Entry 5E8L (X-ray diffraction, 2.81 A resolution); this record covers chains A and B.

# Chain A
Protein: Heterodimeric geranylgeranyl pyrophosphate synthase large subunit 1, chloroplastic
Source organism: Arabidopsis thaliana
Notes: EC 2.5.1.-, 2.5.1.1, 2.5.1.29, 2.5.1.10
Reference sequence: P34802 (GGPP1_ARATH); residues 8-307 here correspond to UniProt positions 72-371 (UniProt number = residue number + 64)
Sequence (309 residues; numbered 7 to 315; the number before each row is that of its first residue):
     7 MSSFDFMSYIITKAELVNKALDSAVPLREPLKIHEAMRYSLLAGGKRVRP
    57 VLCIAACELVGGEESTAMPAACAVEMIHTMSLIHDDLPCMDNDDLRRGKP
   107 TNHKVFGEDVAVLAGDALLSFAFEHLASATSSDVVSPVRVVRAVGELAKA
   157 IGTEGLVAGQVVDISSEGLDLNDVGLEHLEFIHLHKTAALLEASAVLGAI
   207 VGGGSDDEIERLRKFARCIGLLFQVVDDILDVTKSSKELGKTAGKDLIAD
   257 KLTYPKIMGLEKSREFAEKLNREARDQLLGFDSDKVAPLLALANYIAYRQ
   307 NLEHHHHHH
Unresolved in the structure: 7-8, 172-179, 241-252, 307-315
Construct notes: expression tag (7, 308-315)
UniProt features mapped onto this chain:
  - binding site (isopentenyl diphosphate): K52, R55, H84, R103
  - binding site (Mg(2+)): D91, D97
  - binding site (dimethylallyl diphosphate): R102, K192, T193, Q230, K247, K257

# Chain B
Protein: Heterodimeric geranylgeranyl pyrophosphate synthase large subunit 1, chloroplastic
Source organism: Arabidopsis thaliana
Notes: EC 2.5.1.-, 2.5.1.1, 2.5.1.29, 2.5.1.10
Reference sequence: P34802 (GGPP1_ARATH); residues 9-308 here correspond to UniProt positions 72-371 (UniProt number = residue number + 63)
Sequence (309 residues; row label = number of the first residue in the row):
     8 MSSFDFMSYIITKAELVNKALDSAVPLREPLKIHEAMRYSLLAGGKRVRP
    58 VLCIAACELVGGEESTAMPAACAVEMIHTMSLIHDDLPCMDNDDLRRGKP
   108 TNHKVFGEDVAVLAGDALLSFAFEHLASATSSDVVSPVRVVRAVGELAKA
   158 IGTEGLVAGQVVDISSEGLDLNDVGLEHLEFIHLHKTAALLEASAVLGAI
   208 VGGGSDDEIERLRKFARCIGLLFQVVDDILDVTKSSKELGKTAGKDLIAD
   258 KLTYPKIMGLEKSREFAEKLNREARDQLLGFDSDKVAPLLALANYIAYRQ
   308 NLEHHHHHH
Unresolved in the structure: 8-9, 241-257, 308-316
Construct notes: expression tag (8, 309-316)
UniProt features mapped onto this chain:
  - binding site (isopentenyl diphosphate): K53, R56, H85, R104
  - binding site (Mg(2+)): D92, D98
  - binding site (dimethylallyl diphosphate): R103, K193, T194, Q231, K248, K258

# Interface between chain A and chain B
Contacting residue pairs (60; chain A residue first):
  E35(A) - T160(B)  hydrogen bond
  E35(A) - E161(B)
  I39(A) - T160(B)
  I39(A) - V168(B)  hydrophobic
  H40(A) - T160(B)
  M43(A) - T160(B)
  M86(A) - D123(B)
  H90(A) - V119(B)
  H90(A) - D123(B)  salt bridge
  C95(A) - E115(B)
  C95(A) - D116(B)
  M96(A) - D116(B)
  M96(A) - V119(B)  hydrophobic
  E114(A) - C96(B)
  D115(A) - M97(B)
  V118(A) - H91(B)
  L119(A) - Q167(B)
  L119(A) - V168(B)  hydrophobic
  D122(A) - M87(B)
  D122(A) - H91(B)  salt bridge
  D122(A) - D123(B)
  A123(A) - T160(B)
  A123(A) - V164(B)  hydrophobic
  L125(A) - L126(B)  hydrophobic
  S126(A) - A155(B)
  S126(A) - I158(B)
  S126(A) - G159(B)
  F129(A) - F130(B)  hydrophobic
  E130(A) - A155(B)
  E130(A) - K156(B)
  A133(A) - V148(B)
  A133(A) - V151(B)  hydrophobic
  S134(A) - K156(B)
  P143(A) - P144(B)  hydrophobic
  P143(A) - V145(B)
  P143(A) - V148(B)
  V144(A) - P144(B)
  V147(A) - A134(B)
  V147(A) - P144(B)
  V147(A) - V147(B)  hydrophobic
  V147(A) - V148(B)  hydrophobic
  V150(A) - A134(B)  hydrophobic
  A154(A) - S127(B)
  A154(A) - E131(B)
  K155(A) - E131(B)
  I157(A) - S127(B)
  G158(A) - S127(B)
  T159(A) - R35(B)  hydrogen bond
  T159(A) - I40(B)
  T159(A) - H41(B)
  T159(A) - M44(B)
  T159(A) - A124(B)
  E160(A) - R35(B)  salt bridge
  V163(A) - L120(B)
  V163(A) - A124(B)  hydrophobic
  A164(A) - P37(B)
  Q166(A) - L120(B)
  V167(A) - P37(B)  hydrophobic
  V167(A) - I40(B)  hydrophobic
  V167(A) - L120(B)  hydrophobic
Also at the interface, not in a pair above, chain A (40 interface residues in all): P36, K38, L93, V146, G151, V168
Also at the interface, not in a pair above, chain B (42 interface residues in all): E36, L94, S135, G152, A165, V169, I171, S172

# Summary
Chain A and chain B form an interface of 40 and 42 residues respectively, with 2 hydrogen bonds and 3 salt
bridges. Among the polar pairs are H90(A)-D123(B), D122(A)-H91(B) and E160(A)-R35(B).
Both chains are Heterodimeric geranylgeranyl pyrophosphate synthase large subunit 1, chloroplastic
(Arabidopsis thaliana). Entry 5E8L (Crystal structure of geranylgeranyl pyrophosphate synthase 11 from
Arabidopsis thaliana) was determined by X-ray diffraction together with 5E8H and 5E8K from the same study.
